PDB entry 5E4Y | X-ray diffraction, 2.80 A resolution | chains A and B

[Chain A (and B)]
Molecule: Homoserine O-acetyltransferase
From: Pseudomonas veronii
Notes: EC 2.3.1.-, 2.3.1.31; chain B of this document is another copy of the same molecule, construct and numbering; everything in this record applies to it too
UniProt: Q0MRG5 (Q0MRG5_9PSED); residue numbers follow UniProt; this construct covers 2-349
Chain sequence (361 residues; each row starts with the number of its first residue; numbers below 1 keep their minus sign (Met-11 is residue -11)):
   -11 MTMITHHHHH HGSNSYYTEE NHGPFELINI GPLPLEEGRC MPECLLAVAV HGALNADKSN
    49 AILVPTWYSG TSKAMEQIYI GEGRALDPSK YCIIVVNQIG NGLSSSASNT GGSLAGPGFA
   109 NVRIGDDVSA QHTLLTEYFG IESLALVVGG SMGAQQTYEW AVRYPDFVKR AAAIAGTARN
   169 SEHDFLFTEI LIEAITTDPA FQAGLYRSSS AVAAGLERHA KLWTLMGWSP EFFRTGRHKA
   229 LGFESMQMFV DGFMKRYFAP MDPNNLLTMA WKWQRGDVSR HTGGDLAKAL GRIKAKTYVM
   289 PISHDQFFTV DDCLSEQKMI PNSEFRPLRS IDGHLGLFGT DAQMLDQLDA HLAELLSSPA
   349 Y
Unresolved in the structure: -11 to 1, 349 (chain B: -11 to 2, 349)
Sequence notes: initiating methionine (-11); expression tag (-10 to 1)
Swiss-Prot annotation at these positions:
  - active site: Ser139 (Nucleophile), Asp293, His322

[How chain A and chain B interact]
Residue-residue contacts (36; chain A residue first):
  Glu170(A) - Met234(B)  hydrogen bond (side chain-backbone)
  His171(A) - Leu213(B)  hydrogen bond (side chain-backbone)
  His171(A) - Met234(B)
  Leu174(A) - Lys209(B)
  Leu174(A) - Thr212(B)
  Phe175(A) - Leu213(B)  hydrophobic
  Glu177(A) - Lys209(B)  salt bridge
  Ile178(A) - Lys209(B)
  Ile178(A) - Leu210(B)  hydrophobic
  Glu181(A) - Arg206(B)
  Glu181(A) - Lys209(B)  salt bridge
  Thr185(A) - Arg206(B)
  Arg206(A) - Glu181(B)
  Arg206(A) - Thr185(B)
  Lys209(A) - Leu174(B)
  Lys209(A) - Glu177(B)  salt bridge
  Lys209(A) - Ile178(B)
  Lys209(A) - Glu181(B)  salt bridge
  Thr212(A) - Leu174(B)
  Leu213(A) - His171(B)  hydrogen bond (backbone-side chain)
  Leu213(A) - Phe175(B)  hydrophobic
  Met214(A) - Met214(B)  hydrophobic
  Pro218(A) - Gln294(B)
  Pro218(A) - Thr297(B)
  Glu219(A) - Asp299(B)
  Arg222(A) - Asp299(B)
  Arg222(A) - Asp300(B)
  His226(A) - Glu170(B)  salt bridge
  Met234(A) - Glu170(B)  hydrogen bond (backbone-side chain)
  Met234(A) - His171(B)
  Gln294(A) - Pro218(B)
  Gln294(A) - Gln294(B)
  Thr297(A) - Pro218(B)
  Asp299(A) - Glu219(B)
  Asp299(A) - Arg222(B)
  Asp300(A) - Arg222(B)
Other interface residues (no listed pair), chain A (26 interface residues in all): Leu210, Phe221, Ser233, Ser303
Other interface residues (no listed pair), chain B (26 interface residues in all): Phe221, His226, Ser233, Ser303

[In short]
The chain A/chain B interface involves 26 residues from each chain, with 4 hydrogen bonds and 5 salt bridges.
Among the polar pairs are Glu177(A)-Lys209(B), Glu181(A)-Lys209(B) and His226(A)-Glu170(B). Curated annotation
(UniProt) lists 3 active-site residues on chain A.
Both chains are Homoserine O-acetyltransferase (Pseudomonas veronii). Entry 5E4Y (Orthorhombic structure of
the acetyl esterase MekB) was determined by X-ray diffraction, deposited together with 5D7B, 5EFZ and 5D6O.
